PDB entry 5F0J | X-ray diffraction, 2.70 A resolution | chains B and C of the 3 polymer chains in the assembly

# Chain B
Molecule: Vacuolar protein sorting-associated protein 26A
From: Homo sapiens
UniProtKB: O75436 (VP26A_HUMAN); numbering as in UniProt (aligned over 2-326)
Sequence (341 residues; row label = number of the first residue in the row; numbers below 1 keep their minus sign (Mse-1 is residue -1)):
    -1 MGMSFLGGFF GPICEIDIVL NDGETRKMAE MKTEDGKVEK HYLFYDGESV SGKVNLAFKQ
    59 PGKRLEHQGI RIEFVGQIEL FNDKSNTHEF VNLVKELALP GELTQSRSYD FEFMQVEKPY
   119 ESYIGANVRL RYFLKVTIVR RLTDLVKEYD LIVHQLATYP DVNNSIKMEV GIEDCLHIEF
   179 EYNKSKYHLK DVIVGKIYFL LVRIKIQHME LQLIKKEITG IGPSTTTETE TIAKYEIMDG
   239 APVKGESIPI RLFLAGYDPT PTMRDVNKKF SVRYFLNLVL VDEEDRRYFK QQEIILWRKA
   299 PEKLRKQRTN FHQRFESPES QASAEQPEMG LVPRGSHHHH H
Disordered / not traced: -1 to 7, 301-320, 334-339
Construct notes: expression tag (-1 to 1, 327-339)
Modified residues: Mse-1, Mse1, Mse327 (selenomethionine); Mse26, Mse29, Mse112, Mse166, Mse207, Mse236, Mse261 (selenomethionine; parent Met)
Reported in the primary citation:
  - conformationally variable residues (order/disorder transition): Gly238 to Ile246

# Chain C
Molecule: Sorting nexin-3
From: Homo sapiens
UniProtKB: O60493 (SNX3_HUMAN); numbering as in UniProt (aligned over 1-162)
Sequence (167 residues; each row starts with the number of its first residue; numbers below 1 keep their minus sign (Gly-4 is residue -4)):
    -4 GAMGSMAETV ADTRRLITKP QNLNDAYGPP SNFLEIDVSN PQTVGVGRGR FTTYEIRVKT
    56 NLPIFKLKES TVRRRYSDFE WLRSELERES KVVVPPLPGK AFLRQLPFRG DDGIFDDNFI
   116 EERKQGLEQF INKVAGHPLA QNERCLHMFL QDEIIDKSYT PSKIRHA
Disordered / not traced: -4 to 3, 159-162
Construct notes: expression tag (-4 to 0)

# How chain B and chain C interact
Pairs across the interface (40; chain B residue first):
  Ile170(B) - Pro133(C)  hydrophobic
  Cys173(B) - Pro133(C)  hydrophobic
  Glu179(B) - Leu11(C)
  Val190(B) - Arg9(C)
  Val192(B) - Arg9(C)
  Val192(B) - Arg10(C)
  Gly193(B) - Leu11(C)
  Lys194(B) - Leu11(C)
  Lys194(B) - Ile12(C)  hydrogen bond (side chain-backbone)
  Lys194(B) - Thr13(C)
  Tyr196(B) - Lys14(C)
  Val200(B) - Ser26(C)
  Arg201(B) - Ser26(C)
  Arg201(B) - Asn27(C)
  Arg201(B) - Leu57(C)
  Arg201(B) - Pro58(C)
  Ile202(B) - Asn27(C)  hydrogen bond (backbone-side chain)
  Lys203(B) - Asn27(C)
  Lys203(B) - Leu29(C)  hydrogen bond (side chain-backbone)
  Val241(B) - Gln16(C)
  Val241(B) - Asp20(C)
  Lys242(B) - Gln16(C)  hydrogen bond (backbone-side chain)
  Lys242(B) - Asp20(C)
  Gly243(B) - Gln16(C)
  Glu244(B) - Gln16(C)
  Ser245(B) - Thr13(C)
  Arg249(B) - Asp7(C)
  Arg249(B) - Thr8(C)
  Arg249(B) - Arg9(C)  hydrogen bond (side chain-backbone)
  Arg249(B) - Arg10(C)
  Glu282(B) - Asn127(C)
  Glu282(B) - Lys128(C)
  Arg284(B) - Lys128(C)  hydrogen bond (side chain-backbone)
  Arg284(B) - Gly131(C)  hydrogen bond (side chain-backbone)
  Arg284(B) - His132(C)
  Tyr286(B) - Pro133(C)
  Ser321(B) - Val88(C)
  Ala322(B) - Val88(C)
  Pro325(B) - His132(C)
  Mse327(B) - His132(C)
Also at the interface, not in a pair above, chain B (27 interface residues in all): Asn181, Phe251
Also at the interface, not in a pair above, chain C (24 interface residues in all): Pro25, Val89, Gln136
The authors on this interface:
  - pairs named by the authors: Ile170(B)-Pro133(C) (hydrophobic contact), Tyr286(B)-Pro133(C) (hydrophobic contact)
  - interface residues, chain B: Val241(B), Lys242(B)
  - interface residues, chain C: Pro133(C)

# In short
The interface between chain B and chain C involves 27 residues on one side and 24 on the other, with 7
hydrogen bonds. Polar contacts include Lys194(B)-Ile12(C), Ile202(B)-Asn27(C) and Lys203(B)-Leu29(C). The
authors report hydrophobic contacts between Ile170(B) and Pro133(C) and Tyr286(B) and Pro133(C). The paper
reports interface residues Val241(B), Lys242(B) and Pro133(C); conformational variability at Gly238(B).
Here chain B is Vacuolar protein sorting-associated protein 26A and chain C is Sorting nexin-3, both from Homo
sapiens. Entry 5F0J (Structure of retromer VPS26-VPS35 subunits bound to SNX3) was determined by X-ray
diffraction, deposited together with 5F0K, 5F0L, 5F0M and 5F0P.
